PDB entry 8VWK | X-ray diffraction, 2.05 A resolution | chain A

== Chain A ==
Protein: Cytochrome P450
Source organism: Kocuria marina
UniProt: A0A0B0D9P4 (A0A0B0D9P4_9MICC); numbering as in UniProt (aligned over 1-428)
Amino-acid sequence (449 residues; numbered -20 to 428; the number before each row is that of its first residue; numbers below 1 keep their minus sign (Met-20 is residue -20)):
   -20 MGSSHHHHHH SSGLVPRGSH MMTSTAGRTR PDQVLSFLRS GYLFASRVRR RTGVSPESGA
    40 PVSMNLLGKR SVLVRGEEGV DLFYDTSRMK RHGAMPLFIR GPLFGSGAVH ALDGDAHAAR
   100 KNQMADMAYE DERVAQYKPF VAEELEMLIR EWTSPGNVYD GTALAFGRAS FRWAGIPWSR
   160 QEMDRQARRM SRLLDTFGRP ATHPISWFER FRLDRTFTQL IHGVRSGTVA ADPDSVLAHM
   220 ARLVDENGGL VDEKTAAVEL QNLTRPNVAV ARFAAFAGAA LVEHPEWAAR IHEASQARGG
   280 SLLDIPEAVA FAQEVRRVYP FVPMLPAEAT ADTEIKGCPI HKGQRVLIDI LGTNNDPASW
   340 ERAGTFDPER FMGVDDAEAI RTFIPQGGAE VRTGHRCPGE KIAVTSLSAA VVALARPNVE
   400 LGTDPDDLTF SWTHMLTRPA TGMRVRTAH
Disordered / not traced: -20 to -3, 428
Differences from the reference sequence: initiating methionine (-20); expression tag (-19 to 0)
Metal / ion sites: heme Fe near Cys376 (its only coordinating residue here)
Ligand contacts: heme (HEM): Tyr63, Arg70, Val88, His89, His96, Lys100, Met103, Ala107, Asn241, Leu242, Pro245, Asn246, Ala248, Val249, Phe252, Phe300, Val301, Leu304, Pro364, Gln365, Gly366, Gly373, His374, Arg375, Cys376, Pro377, Gly378, Ile381, Ala382

== Summary ==
Ligands of chain A: heme.
Chain A is Cytochrome P450 (Kocuria marina); the structure, Crystal Structure of a fatty acid decarboxylase
from Kocuria marina in complex with myristic acid, was determined by X-ray diffraction (same publication as
8W1J and 8W1K).
